PDB entry 6CUX | X-ray diffraction, 4.10 A resolution (low resolution: residue-level contacts below are approximate; hydrogen-bond / salt-bridge calls are withheld) | chains D and F of the 6 polymer chains in the assembly

== Chain D ==
Protein: DNA-directed RNA polymerase subunit beta'
Organism: Escherichia coli (strain K12)
Notes: EC 2.7.7.6
UniProtKB: P0A8T7 (RPOC_ECOLI); residue numbers follow UniProt; this construct covers 1-1407
Chain sequence (1407 residues; row label = number of the first residue in the row):
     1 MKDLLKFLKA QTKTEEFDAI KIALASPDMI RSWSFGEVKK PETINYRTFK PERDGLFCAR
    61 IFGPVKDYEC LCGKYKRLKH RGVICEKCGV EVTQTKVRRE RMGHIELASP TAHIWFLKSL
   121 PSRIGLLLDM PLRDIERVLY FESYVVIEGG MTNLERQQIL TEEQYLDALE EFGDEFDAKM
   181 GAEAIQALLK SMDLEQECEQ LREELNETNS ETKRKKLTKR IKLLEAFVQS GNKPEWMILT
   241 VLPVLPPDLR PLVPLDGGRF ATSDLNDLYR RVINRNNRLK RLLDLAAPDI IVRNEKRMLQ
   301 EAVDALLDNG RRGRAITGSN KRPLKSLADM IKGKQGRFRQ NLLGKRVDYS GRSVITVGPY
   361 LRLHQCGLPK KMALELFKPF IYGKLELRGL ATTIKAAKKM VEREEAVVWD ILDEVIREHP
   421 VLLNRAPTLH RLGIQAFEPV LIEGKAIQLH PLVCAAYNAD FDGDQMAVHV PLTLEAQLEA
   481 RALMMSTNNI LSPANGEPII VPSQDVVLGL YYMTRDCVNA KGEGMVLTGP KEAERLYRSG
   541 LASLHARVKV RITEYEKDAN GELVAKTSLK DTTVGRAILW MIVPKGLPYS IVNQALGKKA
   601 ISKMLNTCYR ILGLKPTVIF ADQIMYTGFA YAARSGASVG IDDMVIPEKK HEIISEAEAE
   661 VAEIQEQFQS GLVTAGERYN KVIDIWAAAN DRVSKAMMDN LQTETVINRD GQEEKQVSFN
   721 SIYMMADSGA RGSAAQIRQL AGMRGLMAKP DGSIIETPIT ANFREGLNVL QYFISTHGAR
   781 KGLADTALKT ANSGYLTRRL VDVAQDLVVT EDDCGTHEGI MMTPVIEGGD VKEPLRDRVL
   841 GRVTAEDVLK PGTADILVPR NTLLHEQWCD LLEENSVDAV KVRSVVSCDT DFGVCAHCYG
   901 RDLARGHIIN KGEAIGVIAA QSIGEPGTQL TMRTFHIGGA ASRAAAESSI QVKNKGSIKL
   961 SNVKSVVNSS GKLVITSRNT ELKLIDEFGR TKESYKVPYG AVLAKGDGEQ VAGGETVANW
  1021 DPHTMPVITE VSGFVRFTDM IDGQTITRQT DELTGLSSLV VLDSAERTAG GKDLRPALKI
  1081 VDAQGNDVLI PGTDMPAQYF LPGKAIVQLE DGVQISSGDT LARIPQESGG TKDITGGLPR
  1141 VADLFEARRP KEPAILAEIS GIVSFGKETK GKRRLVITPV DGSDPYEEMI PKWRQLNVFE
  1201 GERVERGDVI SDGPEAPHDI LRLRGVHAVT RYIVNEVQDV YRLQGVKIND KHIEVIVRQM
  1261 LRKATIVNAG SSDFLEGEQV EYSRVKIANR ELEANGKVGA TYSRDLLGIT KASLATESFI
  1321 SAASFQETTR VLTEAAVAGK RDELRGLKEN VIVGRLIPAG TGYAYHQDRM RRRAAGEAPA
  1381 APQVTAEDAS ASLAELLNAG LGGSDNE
Unresolved in the structure: 1-7, 932-1134, 1377-1407
Curated features (UniProtKB/Swiss-Prot):
  - binding site (Zn(2+)): Cys70, Cys72, Cys85, Cys88, Cys814, Cys888, Cys895, Cys898
  - binding site (Mg(2+)): Asp460, Asp462, Asp464
  - modified residue: Lys983 (N6-acetyllysine)
  - mutagenesis: Gln504 (Q504P: Resistant to antibiotics salinamide A and B), Asn690 (N690D: Resistant to antibiotics salinamide A and B), Met697 (M697V: Resistant to antibiotics salinamide A and B), Ala735 (A735T: Resistant to antibiotics salinamide A and B), Arg738 (R738C/H/P/S: Resistant to antibiotics salinamide A and B), Ala748 (A748E: Resistant to antibiotics salinamide A and B), Pro758 (P758S/T: Resistant to antibiotics salinamide A and B), Phe763 (F763C: Resistant to antibiotics salinamide A and B), Ser775 (S775A: Resistant to antibiotics salinamide A and B), Ala779 (A779T/V: Resistant to antibiotics salinamide A and B), Arg780 (R780C: Resistant to antibiotics salinamide A and B), Gly782 (G782A/C: Resistant to antibiotics salinamide A and B), 1 further mutagenesis entry in UniProt
Bound ions: Zn2+ site 1: Cys70, Cys72, Cys85; Mg2+: Asp460, Asp462, Asp464; Zn2+ site 2: Cys814, Cys888, Cys895, Cys898

== Chain F ==
Protein: RNA polymerase sigma factor RpoD
Organism: Escherichia coli (strain K12)
UniProtKB: P00579 (RPOD_ECOLI); residues 1-613 here = UniProt positions 1-613
Chain sequence (613 residues; row label = number of the first residue in the row):
     1 MEQNPQSQLK LLVTRGKEQG YLTYAEVNDH LPEDIVDSDQ IEDIIQMIND MGIQVMEEAP
    61 DADDLMLAEN TADEDAAEAA AQVLSSVESE IGRTTDPVRM YMREMGTVEL LTREGEIDIA
   121 KRIEDGINQV QCSVAEYPEA ITYLLEQYDR VEAEEARLSD LITGFVDPNA EEDLAPTATH
   181 VGSELSQEDL DDDEDEDEED GDDDSADDDN SIDPELAREK FAELRAQYVV TRDTIKAKGR
   241 SHATAQEEIL KLSEVFKQFR LVPKQFDYLV NSMRVMMDRV RTQERLIMKL CVEQCKMPKK
   301 NFITLFTGNE TSDTWFNAAI AMNKPWSEKL HDVSEEVHRA LQKLQQIEEE TGLTIEQVKD
   361 INRRMSIGEA KARRAKKEMV EANLRLVISI AKKYTNRGLQ FLDLIQEGNI GLMKAVDKFE
   421 YRRGYKFSTY ATWWIRQAIT RSIADQARTI RIPVHMIETI NKLNRISRQM LQEMGREPTP
   481 EELAERMLMP EDKIRKVLKI AKEPISMETP IGDDEDSHLG DFIEDTTLEL PLDSATTESL
   541 RAATHDVLAG LTAREAKVLR MRFGIDMNTD YTLEEVGKQF DVTRERIRQI EAKALRKLRH
   601 PSRSEVLRSF LDD
Unresolved in the structure: 1-93, 168-212, 237-242, 613
Curated features (UniProtKB/Swiss-Prot):
  - DNA-binding region: Leu573 to Ala592 (H-T-H motif)
  - region: Arg584 to Arg599 (Interaction with anti-sigma factors)
  - motif: Asp403 to Gln406 (Interaction with polymerase core subunit RpoC)
  - site: Arg562 (Interaction with anti-sigma factors)
  - mutagenesis: Ala553 (A553D: Disrupts the interaction with Escherichia phage lambda antitermination protein Q), Arg596 (R596D/E: 2-fold reduction in activation of class II Crp-dependent promoters)

== How chain D and chain F interact ==
Contacting residue pairs (93; chain D residue first):
  Glu42(D) - Arg451(F)
  Thr43(D) - Thr449(F)
  Thr43(D) - Ile450(F)
  Ile44(D) - Ile450(F)
  Tyr46(D) - Arg451(F)
  Tyr46(D) - Ile452(F)
  Tyr46(D) - Pro453(F)
  Tyr46(D) - His455(F)
  Tyr46(D) - Met456(F)
  Tyr46(D) - Ile500(F)
  Arg47(D) - Ile500(F)
  Phe49(D) - Ile500(F)
  Arg77(D) - Thr569(F)
  Lys79(D) - Thr569(F)
  Arg133(D) - Thr94(F)
  Arg133(D) - Thr95(F)
  Tyr140(D) - Thr95(F)
  Tyr140(D) - Met100(F)
  Glu142(D) - Met100(F)
  Glu142(D) - Arg103(F)
  Pro251(D) - Met507(F)
  Val253(D) - Ile523(F)
  Gly257(D) - Lys499(F)
  Gly258(D) - Lys499(F)
  Arg259(D) - Lys502(F)
  Arg259(D) - Glu503(F)
  Arg259(D) - Ile505(F)
  Phe260(D) - Pro504(F)
  Phe260(D) - Ile505(F)
  Ala261(D) - Ile505(F)
  Thr262(D) - Ile505(F)
  Thr262(D) - Ser506(F)
  Thr262(D) - Met507(F)
  Ser263(D) - Met507(F)
  Ser263(D) - Glu508(F)
  Asp264(D) - Ser506(F)
  Asp264(D) - Glu508(F)
  Arg270(D) - Gln446(F)
  Arg270(D) - Arg448(F)
  Arg270(D) - Thr449(F)
  Arg271(D) - Gln400(F)
  Asn274(D) - Gln446(F)
  Arg275(D) - Gln400(F)
  Arg275(D) - Asp403(F)
  Arg278(D) - Asp403(F)
  Arg278(D) - Gln406(F)
  Arg278(D) - Glu407(F)
  Arg278(D) - Ile410(F)
  Arg278(D) - Gln446(F)
  Arg281(D) - Glu407(F)
  Arg281(D) - Ile410(F)
  Leu282(D) - Gln406(F)
  Leu282(D) - Ile410(F)
  Leu282(D) - Met413(F)
  Leu285(D) - Met413(F)
  Ala286(D) - Lys377(F)
  Ala287(D) - Lys377(F)
  Ala287(D) - Met413(F)
  Pro288(D) - Lys377(F)
  Pro288(D) - Val380(F)
  Pro288(D) - Glu381(F)
  Ile290(D) - Glu381(F)
  Ile290(D) - Leu384(F)
  Ile291(D) - Gln406(F)
  Ile291(D) - Asn409(F)
  Arg293(D) - Glu104(F)
  Asn294(D) - Tyr101(F)
  Asn294(D) - Leu402(F)
  Asn294(D) - Gln406(F)
  Glu295(D) - Gln406(F)
  Arg297(D) - Met100(F)
  Arg297(D) - Glu104(F)
  Met298(D) - Leu402(F)
  Met298(D) - Asp403(F)
  Met298(D) - Gln406(F)
  Glu301(D) - Pro97(F)
  Arg322(D) - Pro510(F)
  Lys325(D) - Glu508(F)
  Lys325(D) - His518(F)
  Phe338(D) - Asp516(F)
  Tyr382(D) - Leu532(F)
  Thr392(D) - Glu605(F)
  Thr392(D) - Val606(F)
  Thr393(D) - Ser539(F)
  Thr393(D) - Ser609(F)
  Thr393(D) - Phe610(F)
  Ile394(D) - Thr536(F)
  Ile394(D) - Ser539(F)
  Lys395(D) - Thr536(F)
  Lys395(D) - Ser609(F)
  Lys395(D) - Asp612(F)
  Ala396(D) - Ser609(F)
  Lys399(D) - Ser609(F)
Also at the interface, not in a pair above, chain D (58 interface residues in all): Asn45, Lys96, Glu136, Leu255, Asn320, Met330, Lys378, Lys398
Also at the interface, not in a pair above, chain F (59 interface residues in all): Met105, Arg373, Ala447, Leu519, Leu528, Asp533, Ala535, Asn568, Leu611

== Overview ==
58 residues of chain D and 59 residues of chain F are in contact. Cys70(D), Cys72(D) and Cys85(D) form the
Zn2+ site 1. From UniProt: 8 Zn2+-binding residues, 3 Mg2+-binding residues and 13 mutagenesis sites on chain
D.
Here chain D is DNA-directed RNA polymerase subunit beta' and chain F is RNA polymerase sigma factor RpoD,
both from Escherichia coli (strain K12). Entry 6CUX (Escherichia coli RpoB S531L mutant RNA polymerase
holoenzyme in complex with Kanglemycin A) was determined by X-ray diffraction together with 6CUU from the same
study.
